1QQ5 - chains A and B; structure by X-ray diffraction, 1.52 A resolution.

== Chain A (and B) ==
Name: Protein (L-2-haloacid dehalogenase)
Organism: Xanthobacter autotrophicus
Notes: EC 3.8.1.2; chain B of this document is another copy of the same molecule, construct and numbering; everything in this record applies to it too
Reference sequence: Q60099 (HAD_XANAU); numbering as in UniProt (aligned over 1-253)
Chain sequence (253 residues; numbered 1 to 253; the number before each row is that of its first residue):
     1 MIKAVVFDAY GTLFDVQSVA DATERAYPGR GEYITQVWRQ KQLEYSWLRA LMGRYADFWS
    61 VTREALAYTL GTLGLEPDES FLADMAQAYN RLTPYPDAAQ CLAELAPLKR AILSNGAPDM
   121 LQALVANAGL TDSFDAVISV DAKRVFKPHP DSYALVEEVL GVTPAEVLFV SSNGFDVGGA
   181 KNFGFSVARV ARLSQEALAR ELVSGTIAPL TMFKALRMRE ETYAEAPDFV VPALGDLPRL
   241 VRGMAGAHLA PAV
Disordered / not traced: 246-253
Differences from the reference sequence: conflict S60 (Gly in Q60099), D84 (Gly in Q60099)
Curated features (UniProtKB/Swiss-Prot):
  - region: S171 to D176 (Important for catalytic activity)
  - active site: D8 (Nucleophile)
  - binding site (an (S)-2-haloacid): A9, Y10, R39, S114, N115
  - site (Important for catalytic activity): T12, K147, Y153
What the authors report for this chain:
  - contacts within the chain: D8-K147, Y153-D176 (hydrogen bond), K147-D176 (hydrogen bond)
  - self-association interface (contacts with another copy of this molecule); pairs are residue here / residue on that copy: K41-L216 (hydrogen bond), Y68-A215 (hydrogen bond), L193, A208
  - catalytic residues: D176 (proposed by the authors, not directly observed)

== How chain A and chain B interact ==
Residue-residue contacts (115; chain A residue first):
  Y27(A) - V203(B)
  R30(A) - L202(B)  hydrogen bond (side chain-backbone)
  R30(A) - V203(B)
  R30(A) - G205(B)  hydrogen bond (side chain-backbone)
  R30(A) - I207(B)
  Y33(A) - L202(B)
  Y33(A) - I207(B)  hydrophobic
  Y33(A) - M212(B)  hydrophobic
  Y33(A) - A215(B)
  Q40(A) - Q40(B)
  Q40(A) - E44(B)  hydrogen bond
  Q40(A) - L216(B)
  K41(A) - L216(B)  hydrogen bond (side chain-backbone)
  K41(A) - R217(B)
  K41(A) - E221(B)  salt bridge
  E44(A) - Q40(B)  hydrogen bond
  E44(A) - W47(B)
  E44(A) - R217(B)  salt bridge
  Y45(A) - E221(B)  hydrogen bond
  Y45(A) - T222(B)  hydrogen bond (side chain-backbone)
  Y45(A) - Y223(B)  hydrophobic
  W47(A) - E44(B)
  W47(A) - W47(B)  hydrophobic
  W47(A) - L48(B)
  W47(A) - L51(B)
  L48(A) - W47(B)
  L48(A) - P148(B)
  L48(A) - F175(B)  hydrophobic
  L48(A) - Y223(B)
  R49(A) - Y223(B)
  A50(A) - L51(B)  hydrophobic
  L51(A) - W47(B)
  L51(A) - A50(B)  hydrophobic
  L51(A) - L51(B)
  L51(A) - K147(B)
  L51(A) - P148(B)
  L51(A) - H149(B)
  L51(A) - P150(B)
  M52(A) - P148(B)  hydrophobic
  M52(A) - P150(B)
  M52(A) - G178(B)
  M52(A) - G179(B)
  M52(A) - N182(B)  hydrogen bond (backbone-side chain)
  M52(A) - Y223(B)  hydrophobic
  R54(A) - N182(B)  hydrogen bond
  E64(A) - T222(B)  hydrogen bond (backbone-side chain)
  E64(A) - Y223(B)
  Y68(A) - A215(B)  hydrogen bond (side chain-backbone)
  Y68(A) - L216(B)
  Y68(A) - R219(B)
  Y68(A) - E220(B)
  Y68(A) - E221(B)
  Y68(A) - T222(B)  hydrogen bond (backbone-side chain)
  G71(A) - R219(B)
  T72(A) - A199(B)
  T72(A) - L202(B)
  T72(A) - A215(B)
  T72(A) - R219(B)
  L73(A) - A199(B)
  L73(A) - L202(B)  hydrophobic
  G74(A) - A199(B)
  P148(A) - L48(B)
  P148(A) - L51(B)
  P148(A) - M52(B)  hydrophobic
  H149(A) - L51(B)
  P150(A) - L51(B)
  P150(A) - M52(B)
  F175(A) - L48(B)  hydrophobic
  G178(A) - M52(B)
  G179(A) - M52(B)
  N182(A) - M52(B)  hydrogen bond (side chain-backbone)
  N182(A) - R54(B)  hydrogen bond
  A199(A) - T72(B)
  A199(A) - L73(B)
  A199(A) - G74(B)
  L202(A) - R30(B)  hydrogen bond (backbone-side chain)
  L202(A) - Y33(B)
  L202(A) - T72(B)
  L202(A) - L73(B)  hydrophobic
  V203(A) - Y27(B)
  V203(A) - R30(B)
  G205(A) - R30(B)  hydrogen bond (backbone-side chain)
  I207(A) - R30(B)
  I207(A) - Y33(B)  hydrophobic
  I207(A) - P209(B)
  P209(A) - I207(B)
  P209(A) - M212(B)  hydrophobic
  M212(A) - Y33(B)  hydrophobic
  M212(A) - V37(B)  hydrophobic
  M212(A) - P209(B)  hydrophobic
  M212(A) - M212(B)  hydrophobic
  M212(A) - F213(B)  hydrophobic
  F213(A) - M212(B)  hydrophobic
  A215(A) - Y33(B)
  A215(A) - Y68(B)  hydrogen bond (backbone-side chain)
  A215(A) - T72(B)
  L216(A) - Q40(B)
  L216(A) - K41(B)  hydrogen bond (backbone-side chain)
  L216(A) - Y68(B)
  L216(A) - L216(B)  hydrophobic
  R217(A) - K41(B)
  R217(A) - E44(B)  salt bridge
  R219(A) - Y68(B)
  E220(A) - Y68(B)
  E221(A) - K41(B)  salt bridge
  E221(A) - Y45(B)  hydrogen bond
  E221(A) - Y68(B)
  T222(A) - Y45(B)  hydrogen bond (backbone-side chain)
  T222(A) - E64(B)  hydrogen bond (side chain-backbone)
  T222(A) - Y68(B)  hydrogen bond (side chain-backbone)
  Y223(A) - Y45(B)  hydrophobic
  Y223(A) - L48(B)
  Y223(A) - R49(B)
  Y223(A) - M52(B)  hydrophobic
  Y223(A) - E64(B)
Also at the interface, not in a pair above, chain A (51 interface residues in all): V37, A65, A67, F146, K147, L198, S204, T206
Also at the interface, not in a pair above, chain B (48 interface residues in all): A65, A67, F146, L198

== Overview ==
Chain A and chain B form an interface of 51 and 48 residues respectively; the contacts include 22 hydrogen
bonds and 4 salt bridges. Polar pairs include K41(A)-E221(B), E44(A)-R217(B) and R30(A)-L202(B). The paper
reports the catalytic residue D176(A); a self-association interface involving K41(A), Y68(A) and L193(A) among
others.
Chain A and chain B are both Protein (L-2-haloacid dehalogenase) (Xanthobacter autotrophicus); the structure,
Structure of L-2-haloacid dehalogenase from xanthobacter autotrophicus, was determined by X-ray diffraction,
deposited together with 1QQ6 and 1QQ7.
